Entry 3I7I (X-ray diffraction, 2.21 A resolution); this record covers chains A and B.

# Chain A (and B)
Name: Collagenase 3
Source organism: Homo sapiens
Notes: EC 3.4.24.-; chain B of this document is another copy of the same molecule, construct and numbering; everything in this record applies to it too
UniProt: P45452 (MMP13_HUMAN); residue numbers follow UniProt; this construct covers 104-274
Amino-acid sequence (171 residues; each row starts with the number of its first residue):
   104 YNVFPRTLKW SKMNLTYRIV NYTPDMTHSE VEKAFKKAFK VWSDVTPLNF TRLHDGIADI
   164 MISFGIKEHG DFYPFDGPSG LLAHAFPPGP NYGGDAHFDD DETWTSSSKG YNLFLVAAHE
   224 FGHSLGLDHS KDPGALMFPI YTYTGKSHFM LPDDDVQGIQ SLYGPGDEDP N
Not modelled in the structure: 248-251, 273-274 (chain B: 246-251, 270-274)
Curated features (UniProtKB/Swiss-Prot):
  - active site: Glu223
  - binding site (Ca(2+)): Asp128, Asp162, Asp179, Gly180, Ser182, Leu184, Asn194, Gly196, Asp198, Asp202, Asp203, Glu205
  - binding site (Zn(2+)): His172, Asp174, His187, His200, His222, His226, His232, Met240
  - glycosylation (N-linked (GlcNAc...) asparagine): Asn117, Asn152
Bound ions: Ca2+ site 1: Asp128, Glu205; Ca2+ site 2: Asp162, Asn194, Gly196, Asp198; Zn2+ site 1: His172, Asp174, His187, His200; Ca2+ site 3: Asp179, Gly180, Ser182, Leu184, Asp202, Glu205; Zn2+ site 2: His222, His226, His232
Small-molecule neighbours: 518 (N-[4-(5-{[(1S)-1-cyclohexyl-2-(methylamino)-2-oxoethyl]carbamoyl}furan-2-yl)phenyl]-1-benzofuran-2-carboxamide): Gly183, Leu184, Leu185, Ala186, Tyr214, Leu218, Val219, His222, Glu223, Gly237, Ala238, Leu239, Phe241, Pro242, Ile243, Tyr244, Thr245, Thr247, Phe252, Met253, Pro255

# How chain A and chain B interact
Contacting residue pairs (55; chain A residue first):
  Tyr104(A) - Ser233(B)
  Tyr104(A) - Asp257(B)  hydrogen bond (backbone-side chain)
  Tyr104(A) - Gln260(B)
  Tyr104(A) - Gly261(B)
  Tyr104(A) - Ser264(B)
  Asn105(A) - Leu230(B)
  Asn105(A) - Asp231(B)  hydrogen bond (backbone-backbone)
  Asn105(A) - His232(B)
  Val106(A) - Gly229(B)
  Val106(A) - Asp231(B)
  Val106(A) - Gly261(B)
  Val106(A) - Ser264(B)
  Val106(A) - Leu265(B)  hydrophobic
  Phe107(A) - Leu111(B)
  Phe107(A) - His226(B)
  Phe107(A) - Gly229(B)  hydrogen bond (backbone-backbone)
  Phe107(A) - Leu230(B)
  Phe107(A) - Asp231(B)
  Pro108(A) - Arg109(B)
  Pro108(A) - Leu111(B)
  Arg109(A) - Pro108(B)
  Arg109(A) - Arg109(B)  hydrogen bond (backbone-backbone)
  Arg109(A) - Leu111(B)
  Thr110(A) - Val106(B)
  Thr110(A) - Phe107(B)
  Thr110(A) - Pro108(B)
  Thr110(A) - Arg109(B)  hydrogen bond (backbone-side chain)
  Leu111(A) - Phe107(B)  hydrogen bond (backbone-backbone)
  Leu111(A) - Arg109(B)
  Gly173(A) - Phe175(B)
  Asp174(A) - Phe175(B)
  Phe175(A) - Gly173(B)
  Phe175(A) - Phe175(B)
  Pro190(A) - Phe107(B)  hydrophobic
  Pro193(A) - Tyr176(B)
  Asn194(A) - Tyr176(B)
  Tyr195(A) - Asp174(B)  hydrogen bond (side chain-backbone)
  Tyr195(A) - Phe175(B)  hydrophobic
  Tyr195(A) - Tyr176(B)  hydrogen bond
  His226(A) - Phe107(B)
  Gly229(A) - Val106(B)
  Gly229(A) - Phe107(B)  hydrogen bond (backbone-backbone)
  Leu230(A) - Asn105(B)
  Leu230(A) - Val106(B)  hydrophobic
  Leu230(A) - Phe107(B)
  Asp231(A) - Asn105(B)  hydrogen bond (backbone-backbone)
  Asp231(A) - Val106(B)
  Asp231(A) - Phe107(B)
  His232(A) - Asn105(B)  hydrogen bond (backbone-side chain)
  Ser233(A) - Tyr104(B)
  Asp257(A) - Tyr104(B)  hydrogen bond (side chain-backbone)
  Gln260(A) - Tyr104(B)
  Gly261(A) - Tyr104(B)
  Ser264(A) - Tyr104(B)
  Leu265(A) - Val106(B)  hydrophobic
Other interface residues (no listed pair), chain A (27 interface residues in all): Lys112
Other interface residues (no listed pair), chain B (25 interface residues in all): Pro177, Pro190, Lys234

# Overview
27 residues of chain A and 25 residues of chain B are in contact; the contacts include 12 hydrogen bonds.
Among the polar pairs are Tyr104(A)-Asp257(B), Thr110(A)-Arg109(B) and Tyr195(A)-Asp174(B). Bound to chain A:
compound 518.
Chain A and chain B are both Collagenase 3 (Homo sapiens); the structure, MMP-13 in complex with a non
zinc-chelating inhibitor, was determined by X-ray diffraction together with 3I7G from the same study.
